Entry 3QPZ (X-ray diffraction, 1.75 A resolution); this record covers chains A and C of the 4 polymer chains in the assembly.

Chain A (and C):
Molecule: 2-dehydro-3-deoxyphosphooctonate aldolase
Organism: Neisseria meningitidis
Notes: EC 2.5.1.55; chain C of this document is another copy of the same molecule, construct and numbering; everything in this record applies to it too
UniProtKB: Q9JZ55 (KDSA_NEIMB); residue numbers follow UniProt; this construct covers 1-280
Sequence (280 residues; each row starts with the number of its first residue):
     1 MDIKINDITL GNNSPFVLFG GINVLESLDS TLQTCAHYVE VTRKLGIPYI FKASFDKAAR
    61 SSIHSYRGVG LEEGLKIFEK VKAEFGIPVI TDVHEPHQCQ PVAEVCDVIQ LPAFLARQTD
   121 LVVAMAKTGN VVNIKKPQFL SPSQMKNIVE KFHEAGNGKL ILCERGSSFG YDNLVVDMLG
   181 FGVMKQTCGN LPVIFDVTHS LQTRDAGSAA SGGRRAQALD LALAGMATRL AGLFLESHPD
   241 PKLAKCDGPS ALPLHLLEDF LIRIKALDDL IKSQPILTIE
Not modelled in the structure: 203-212, 238-252, 277-280 (chain C: 202-214, 239-250, 278-280)
Construct notes: engineered mutation A59 (Asn in Q9JZ55)

Interface between chain A and chain C:
Pairs across the interface (58):
  A58(A) - Q118(C)
  A58(A) - T119(C)  hydrogen bond (backbone-backbone)
  A59(A) - R117(C)
  A59(A) - T119(C)
  R60(A) - T119(C)
  R60(A) - K151(C)  hydrogen bond (backbone-side chain)
  S61(A) - K151(C)
  S62(A) - E154(C)  hydrogen bond
  I63(A) - T119(C)
  I63(A) - V123(C)  hydrophobic
  I63(A) - K151(C)
  I63(A) - E154(C)  hydrogen bond (backbone-side chain)
  I63(A) - A155(C)
  R67(A) - T119(C)
  R67(A) - D120(C)  salt bridge
  E95(A) - E95(C)
  E95(A) - P96(C)
  P96(A) - E95(C)
  F114(A) - F114(C)
  F114(A) - R117(C)
  F114(A) - F139(C)  hydrophobic
  L115(A) - L115(C)  hydrophobic
  L115(A) - Q118(C)
  R117(A) - A58(C)
  R117(A) - A59(C)
  R117(A) - F114(C)
  R117(A) - Q138(C)
  Q118(A) - A58(C)
  T119(A) - A58(C)  hydrogen bond (backbone-backbone)
  T119(A) - A59(C)
  T119(A) - R60(C)  hydrogen bond (side chain-backbone)
  T119(A) - I63(C)
  D120(A) - R60(C)  salt bridge
  D120(A) - R67(C)  salt bridge
  D120(A) - H94(C)  salt bridge
  V123(A) - I63(C)  hydrophobic
  Q138(A) - F139(C)
  F139(A) - Q138(C)
  F139(A) - S168(C)
  S141(A) - Y171(C)
  S141(A) - D172(C)  hydrogen bond
  P142(A) - Y171(C)
  Q144(A) - D172(C)
  K151(A) - R60(C)  hydrogen bond (side chain-backbone)
  K151(A) - S61(C)
  K151(A) - I63(C)
  E154(A) - I63(C)
  E154(A) - H64(C)  salt bridge
  A155(A) - I63(C)
  S167(A) - Y171(C)
  S168(A) - F139(C)
  Y171(A) - S141(C)
  Y171(A) - P142(C)
  Y171(A) - S167(C)
  Y171(A) - D177(C)  hydrogen bond
  D172(A) - S141(C)  hydrogen bond
  D172(A) - Q144(C)  hydrogen bond
  D177(A) - Y171(C)  hydrogen bond
Interface residues without a listed pair, chain A (31 interface residues in all): H64, S143
Interface residues without a listed pair, chain C (32 interface residues in all): S62, N147

In short:
Chain A and chain C form an interface of 31 and 32 residues respectively; the contacts include 12 hydrogen
bonds and 5 salt bridges. Polar contacts include R67(A)-D120(C), D120(A)-R60(C) and D120(A)-H94(C).
Both chains are 2-dehydro-3-deoxyphosphooctonate aldolase (Neisseria meningitidis). Entry 3QPZ (Crystal
structure of the N59A mutant of the 3-deoxy-d-manno-octulosonate 8-phosphate synthase (KDO8PS) from Neisseria
meningitidis) was determined by X-ray diffraction (same publication as 3QPY, 3QQ0 and 3QQ1).
